Entry 8I9T (electron microscopy, 3.60 A resolution); this record covers chains C1 and LE of the 55 polymer chains in the assembly.

# Chain C1
Molecule: 3341-nt RNA strand
Source organism: Chaetomium thermophilum
Sequence (3341 nucleotides; numbered 1 to 3341; the number before each row is that of its first residue):
     1 GGUUGACCUCGGAUCAGGUAGGAGGACCCGCUGAACUUAAGCAUAUCAAU
    51 AAGCGGAGGAAAAGAAACCAACAGGGAUUGCCCUAGUAACGGCGAGUGAA
   101 GCGGCAACAGCUCAAAUUUGAAAGCUGGCUUCGGCCCGCGUUGUAAUUUG
   151 GAGAGGAUGCUUUGGGCGAGGCUCCUUCUGAGUUCCCUGGAACGGGACGC
   201 CACAGAGGGUGAGAGCCCCGUAUAGUUGGAAGCCAAGCCUGUGUAAAGCU
   251 CCUUCGACGAGUCGAGUAGUUUGGGAAUGCUGCUCAAAAUGGGAGGUAAA
   301 UUUCUUCUAAAGCUAAAUACCGGCCAGAGACCGAUAGCGCACAAGUAGAG
   351 UGAUCGAAAGAUGAAAAGCACUUUGAAAAGAGGGUUAAAUAGCACGUGAA
   401 AUUGUUGAAAGGGAAGCGCUUGUGACCAGACUUGCGCCCGGCGGAUCAUC
   451 CGGUGUUCUCACCGGUGCACUCCGCCGGGCUCAGGCCAGCAUCGGUUCUG
   501 GCGGGGGGAUAAAGGCCCAGGGAAUGUGGCUCCUCCGGGAGUGUUAUAGC
   551 CCUGGGUGUAAUACCCUCGCCGGGACCGAGGACCGCGCUCUGCAAGGAUG
   601 CUGGCGUAAUGGUCACCAGCGACCCGUCUUGAAACACGGACCAAGGAGUC
   651 AAGGUUUUGCGCGAGUGUUUGGGUGUAAAACCCGCACGCGUAAUGAAAGU
   701 GAACGUAGGUGAGAGCUUCGGCGCAUCAUCGACCGAUCCUGAUGUAUUCG
   751 GAUGGAUUUGAGUAGGAGCGUUAAGCCUUGGACCCGAAAGAUGGUGAACU
   801 AUGCUUGGAUAGGGUGAAGCCAGAGGAAACUCUGGUGGAGGCUCGCAGCG
   851 GUUCUGACGUGCAAAUCGAUCGUCAAAUCUGAGCAUGGGGGCGAAAGACU
   901 AAUCGAACCAUCUAGUAGCUGGUUACCGCCGAAGUUUCCCUCAGGAUAGC
   951 AGUGUCGACCUUCAGUUUUAUGAGGUAAAGCGAAUGAUUAGGGACUCGGG
  1001 GGCGAUUUUUAGCCUUCAUCCAUUCUCAAACUUUAAAUAUGUAAGAAGCC
  1051 CUUGUUACUUAACUGAACGUGGGCAUUCGAAUGUAUCGACACUAGUGGGC
  1101 CAUUUUUGGUAAGCAGAACUGGCGAUGCGGGAUGAACCGAACGCGGGGUU
  1151 AAGGUGCCGGAGUGGACGCUCAUCAGACACCACAAAAGGCGUUAGUACAU
  1201 CUUGACAGCAGGACGGUGGCCAUGGAAGUCGGAAUCCGCUAAGGACUGUG
  1251 UAACAACUCACCUGCCGAAUGUACUAGCCCUGAAAAUGGAUGGCGCUCAA
  1301 GCGUCCCACCCAUACCCCGCCCUCAGGGUAGAAACGAUGCCCUGAGGAGU
  1351 AGGCGGCCGUGGAGGUCAGUGACGAAGCCUAGGGCGUGAGCCCGGGUCGA
  1401 ACGGCCUCUAGUGCAGAUCUUGGUGGUAGUAGCAAAUACUUCAAUGAGAA
  1451 CUUGAAGGACCGAAGUGGGGAAAGGUUCCAUGUGAACAGCGGUUGGACAU
  1501 GGGUUAGUCGAUCCUAAGCCAUAGGGAAGUUCCGUUUCAAAGGGGCACUC
  1551 GUGCCCCGUGUGGCGAAAGGGAAGCCGGUUAAUAUUCCGGCACCUGGAUG
  1601 UGGGUUUUGCGCGGCAACGCAACUGAACGCGGAGACGACGGCGGGGGCCC
  1651 CGGGCAGAGUUCUCUUUUCUUCUUAACGGUCUAUCACCCUGGAAACAGUU
  1701 UGUCUGGAGAUAGGGUUUAAUGGCCGGAAGAGCCCGACACUUCUGUCGGG
  1751 UCCGGUGCGCUCUCGACGUCCCUUGAAAAUCCGCGGGAGGGAAUAAUUCU
  1801 CACGCCAGGUCGUACUCAUAACCGCAGCAGGUCCCCAAGGUGAACAGCCU
  1851 CUGGUUGAUAGAACAAUGUAGAUAAGGGAAGUCGGCAAAAUAGAUCCGUA
  1901 ACUUCGGGAAAAGGAUUGGCUCUAAGGGUUGGGCACGUUGGGCUUUGGGC
  1951 GGACGCCCUGGGAGCAGAGGGCCUCUAGCCGGGCAACCGGCCGGCGGCCC
  2001 UCAGCACCCGGGGUUGAAGCCCUUAGCAGGCUUCGGCCGUCCGGCGUGCG
  2051 GUUAACAACCAACUUAGAACUGGUACGGACAGGGGGAAUCUGACUGUCUA
  2101 AUUAAAACAUAGCAUUGCGAUGGCCAGAAAGUGGUGUUGACGCAAUGUGA
  2151 UUUCUGCCCAGUGCUCUGAAUGUCAAAGUGAAGAAAUUCAACCAAGCGCG
  2201 GGUAAACGGCGGGAGUAACUAUGACUCUCUUAAGGUAGCCAAAUGCCUCG
  2251 UCAUCUAAUUAGUGACGCGCAUGAAUGGAUUAACGAGAUUCCCACUGUCC
  2301 CUAUCUACUAUCUAGCGAAACCACAGCCAAGGGAACGGGCUUGGCAAAAU
  2351 CAGCGGGGAAAGAAGACCCUGUUGAGCUUGACUCUAGUUUGACAUUGUGA
  2401 AAAGACAUAGGAGGUGUAGAAUAGGUGGGAGCUUCGGCGCCAGUGAAAUA
  2451 CCACUACUCCUAUUGUUUUUUUACUUAUUCAAUGAAGCGGGGCUGGACUU
  2501 GCGUCCAACUUCUGGAGUUAAGGUCCUUCGCGGGCCGACCCGGGUUGAAG
  2551 ACAUUGUCAGGUGGGGAGUUUGGCUGGGGCGGCACAUCUGUUAAACCAUA
  2601 ACGCAGGUGUCCUAAGGGGGGCUCAUGGAGAACAGAAAUCUCCAGUAGAA
  2651 CAAAAGGGUAAAAGUCCCCUUGAUUUUGAUUUUCAGUGUGAAUACAAACC
  2701 AUGAAAGUGUGGCCUAUCGAUCCUUUAGUCCCUCGAAAUUUGAGGCUAGA
  2751 GGUGCCAGAAAAGUUACCACAGGGAUAACUGGCUUGUGGCGGCCAAGCGU
  2801 UCAUAGCGACGUCGCUUUUUGAUCCUUCGAUGUCGGCUCUUCCUAUCAUA
  2851 CCGAAGCAGAAUUCGGUAAGCGUUGGAUUGUUCACCCACUAAUAGGGAAC
  2901 GUGAGCUGGGUUUAGACCGUCGUGAGACAGGUUAGUUUUACCCUACUGAU
  2951 GAACUCGUCGCAAUGGUAAUUCAGCUUAGUACGAGAGGAACCGCUGAUUC
  3001 AGAUAAUUGGUUUUUGCGGUUGUCCGACCGGGCAGUGCCGCGAAGCUACC
  3051 AUCUGCUGGAUAAUGGCUGAACGCCUCUAAGUCAGAAUCCAUGCCAGAAC
  3101 GCGACGAUACUACCCGCACGUUGUAGACGUAUAAGAAUAGGCUCCGGCCU
  3151 CGUAUCCUAGCAGGCGAUUCCUCCGCCGGCCUCGAAGUGGCCGUCGGUAA
  3201 UUCGCGUAUUGCAAUUUAGACACGCGCGGGAUCAAAUCCUUUGCAGACGA
  3251 CUUAGAUGUGCGAAAGGGUCCUGUAAGCAGUAGAGUAGCCUUGUUGUUAC
  3301 GAUCUGCUGAGGGUAAGCCCUCCUUCGCCUAGAUUUCCCAG
Not modelled in the structure: 1-2, 800-905, 987-1028, 1438-1854, 1887-2083, 2093-2283, 2359-2362, 2485-2545, 2571-2721, 2753-2756, 2822-2828, 2904-2914, 2937-2940, 3110-3111, 3121-3123, 3215-3217, 3338-3341

# Chain LE
Molecule: 60S ribosomal protein L6
Source organism: Chaetomium thermophilum
Reference sequence: G0S0D6 (G0S0D6_CHATD); residue numbers follow UniProt; this construct covers 1-200
Chain sequence (200 residues; row label = number of the first residue in the row):
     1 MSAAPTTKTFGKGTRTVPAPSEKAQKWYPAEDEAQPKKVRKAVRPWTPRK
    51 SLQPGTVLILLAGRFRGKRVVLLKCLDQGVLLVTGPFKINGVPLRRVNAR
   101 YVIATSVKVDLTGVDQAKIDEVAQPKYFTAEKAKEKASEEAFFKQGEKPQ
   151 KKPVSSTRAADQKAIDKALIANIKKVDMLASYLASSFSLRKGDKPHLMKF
Not modelled in the structure: 1-24, 131-136

# Chain C1 / chain LE interface
Residue-residue contacts - 87 pairs, chain C1 then chain LE:
  C435(C1) - Trp27(LE)  hydrogen bond to the sugar
  G436(C1) - Lys26(LE)  sugar contact
  G436(C1) - Trp27(LE)  phosphate contact
  G489(C1) - Asn98(LE)  hydrogen bond to the sugar
  G489(C1) - Tyr101(LE)  sugar contact
  C490(C1) - Gln78(LE)  hydrogen bond to the sugar
  C490(C1) - Gly79(LE)  sugar contact
  C490(C1) - Asn98(LE)  sugar contact
  C490(C1) - Arg100(LE)  phosphate contact
  A491(C1) - Trp46(LE)  phosphate contact
  A491(C1) - Gln78(LE)  sugar contact
  A491(C1) - Arg100(LE)  salt bridge to the phosphate
  U492(C1) - Ala42(LE)  hydrogen bond to the sugar
  U492(C1) - Arg44(LE)  phosphate contact
  U492(C1) - Thr47(LE)  phosphate contact
  C493(C1) - Lys41(LE)  hydrogen bond to the base
  C493(C1) - Arg44(LE)  salt bridge to the phosphate
  G494(C1) - Lys41(LE)  sugar contact
  G574(C1) - Arg100(LE)  salt bridge to the phosphate
  G578(C1) - Lys41(LE)  base contact
  G580(C1) - Lys37(LE)  base contact
  G581(C1) - Ala34(LE)  sugar contact
  G581(C1) - Gln35(LE)  hydrogen bond to the sugar
  G581(C1) - Pro36(LE)  sugar contact
  G581(C1) - Lys37(LE)  hydrogen bond to the base
  G581(C1) - Val39(LE)  base contact
  A582(C1) - Ala34(LE)  phosphate contact
  A582(C1) - Gln35(LE)  sugar contact
  A582(C1) - Pro36(LE)  sugar contact
  A582(C1) - Lys37(LE)  phosphate contact
  C583(C1) - Lys37(LE)  salt bridge to the phosphate
  C583(C1) - Lys38(LE)  hydrogen bond to the phosphate
  G585(C1) - Arg40(LE)  hydrogen bond to the base
  C593(C1) - Ala42(LE)  phosphate contact
  C593(C1) - Arg44(LE)  phosphate contact
  A594(C1) - Arg40(LE)  sugar contact
  A594(C1) - Lys41(LE)  phosphate contact
  A594(C1) - Ala42(LE)  hydrogen bond to the phosphate
  A594(C1) - Arg44(LE)  salt bridge to the phosphate
  A595(C1) - Arg40(LE)  base contact
  G596(C1) - Arg40(LE)  base contact
  G597(C1) - Arg40(LE)  salt bridge to the phosphate
  A598(C1) - Val39(LE)  phosphate contact
  A598(C1) - Lys41(LE)  salt bridge to the phosphate
  U599(C1) - Val39(LE)  phosphate contact
  G600(C1) - Gln78(LE)  sugar contact
  C601(C1) - Gln78(LE)  hydrogen bond to the sugar
  A1334(C1) - Tyr28(LE)  base contact
  G3129(C1) - Arg190(LE)  base contact
  G3129(C1) - Lys191(LE)  hydrogen bond to the base
  C3157(C1) - Arg190(LE)  hydrogen bond to the base
  U3158(C1) - Arg190(LE)  hydrogen bond to the sugar
  A3159(C1) - Ser185(LE)  hydrogen bond to the phosphate
  G3160(C1) - Ser185(LE)  phosphate contact
  G3160(C1) - Ser186(LE)  hydrogen bond to the phosphate
  G3163(C1) - Ser186(LE)  base contact
  C3205(C1) - Lys88(LE)  salt bridge to the phosphate
  U3207(C1) - Phe87(LE)  phosphate contact
  U3207(C1) - Asn90(LE)  hydrogen bond to the base
  U3207(C1) - Gly91(LE)  hydrogen bond to the sugar
  A3208(C1) - Arg64(LE)  salt bridge to the phosphate
  A3208(C1) - Phe87(LE)  base contact
  A3208(C1) - Pro93(LE)  sugar contact
  A3208(C1) - Val154(LE)  sugar contact
  A3208(C1) - Ala159(LE)  base contact
  U3209(C1) - Arg64(LE)  salt bridge to the phosphate
  U3209(C1) - Arg95(LE)  salt bridge to the phosphate
  U3209(C1) - Lys152(LE)  hydrogen bond to the sugar
  U3209(C1) - Ser155(LE)  hydrogen bond to the base
  U3209(C1) - Arg158(LE)  base contact
  U3210(C1) - Arg64(LE)  hydrogen bond to the base
  U3210(C1) - Lys152(LE)  salt bridge to the phosphate
  G3211(C1) - Phe128(LE)  hydrogen bond to the base
  G3211(C1) - Thr129(LE)  hydrogen bond to the base
  G3211(C1) - Ala130(LE)  hydrogen bond to the base
  G3211(C1) - Lys152(LE)  hydrogen bond to the base
  G3211(C1) - Arg158(LE)  base contact
  C3212(C1) - Val80(LE)  base contact
  C3212(C1) - Arg96(LE)  salt bridge to the phosphate
  C3212(C1) - Val97(LE)  sugar contact
  C3212(C1) - Asn98(LE)  base contact
  C3212(C1) - Phe128(LE)  phosphate contact
  A3213(C1) - Ala62(LE)  sugar contact
  A3213(C1) - Gly63(LE)  sugar contact
  A3213(C1) - Arg95(LE)  salt bridge to the phosphate
  A3213(C1) - Tyr101(LE)  base contact
  A3214(C1) - Arg66(LE)  salt bridge to the phosphate
Interface residues without a listed pair, chain C1 (47 interface residues in all): C437, G573, C1335, A3131, A3162, G3204, G3206
Interface residues without a listed pair, chain LE (58 interface residues in all): Asp32, Val43, Pro45, Phe65, Lys68, Ile89, Tyr127, Lys151, Pro153, Gln162, Lys174, Ala184, Leu189

# Overview
47 residues of chain C1 face 58 of chain LE across their interface; the contacts include 25 hydrogen bonds and
15 salt bridges. Among the polar pairs are C493(C1)-Lys41(LE), G581(C1)-Lys37(LE) and G585(C1)-Arg40(LE).
Here chain C1 is a 3341-nt RNA strand and chain LE is 60S ribosomal protein L6, both from Chaetomium
thermophilum. Entry 8I9T (Cryo-EM structure of a Chaetomium thermophilum pre-60S ribosomal subunit - State
Dbp10-1) was determined by electron microscopy, deposited together with 8I9P, 8I9V, 8I9W, 8I9X, 8I9Y, 8I9Z and
8IA0.
